Entry 7B1Y (X-ray diffraction, 2.12 A resolution); this record covers chains B and F of the 8 polymer chains in the assembly.

# Chain B
Molecule: DtxR family iron (Metal) dependent repressor
From: Saccharopolyspora erythraea (strain ATCC 11635 / DSM 40517 / JCM 4748 / NBRC 13426 / NCIMB 8594 / NRRL 2338)
UniProtKB: A0A2A9J1W2 (A0A2A9J1W2_SACEN); numbering as in UniProt (aligned over 1-231)
Chain sequence (233 residues; each row starts with the number of its first residue; numbers below 1 keep their minus sign (Gly-1 is residue -1)):
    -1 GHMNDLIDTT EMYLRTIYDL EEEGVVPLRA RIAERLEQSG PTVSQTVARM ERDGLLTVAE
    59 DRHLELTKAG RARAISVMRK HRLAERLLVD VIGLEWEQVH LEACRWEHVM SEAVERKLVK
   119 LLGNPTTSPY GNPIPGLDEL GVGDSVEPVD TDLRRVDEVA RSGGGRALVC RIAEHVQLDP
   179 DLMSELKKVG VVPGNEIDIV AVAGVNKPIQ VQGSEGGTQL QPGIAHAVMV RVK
Disordered / not traced: -1 to 1, 141-145
Sequence notes: expression tag (-1 to 0)
Modified / non-standard residues: Cys102 (3-sulfinoalanine; CSD)
Metal / ion sites: Co2+ site 1: Met10, Cys102, Glu105, His106; Co2+ site 2: His79, Glu83, His98, Glu172, Gln175

# Chain F
Molecule: consensus DNA-binding sequence
Sequence (30 nucleotides; each row starts with the number of its first residue):
     1 CGTACTTAGG TTAGGCTAAC CTAAGTCACG
Disordered / not traced: 30

# How chain B and chain F interact
Contacting residue pairs - 11 pairs, chain B then chain F:
  Leu26(B) - DG10(F)  phosphate contact
  Arg27(B) - DG10(F)  salt bridge to the phosphate
  Arg27(B) - DT11(F)  salt bridge to the phosphate
  Ala28(B) - DG9(F)  phosphate contact
  Ala28(B) - DG10(F)  hydrogen bond to the phosphate
  Arg29(B) - DG9(F)  salt bridge to the phosphate
  Pro39(B) - DT11(F)  base contact
  Pro39(B) - DT12(F)  base contact
  Ser42(B) - DT11(F)  hydrogen bond to the phosphate
  Arg60(B) - DG9(F)  phosphate contact
  Arg60(B) - DG10(F)  salt bridge to the phosphate
Also at the interface, not in a pair above, chain B (8 interface residues in all): Gly38
Also at the interface, not in a pair above, chain F (5 interface residues in all): DA13

# Summary
The interface between chain B and chain F involves 8 residues on one side and 5 on the other, with 2 hydrogen
bonds and 4 salt bridges. Among the polar pairs are Ala28(B)-DG10(F), Ser42(B)-DT11(F) and Arg27(B)-DG10(F).
Here chain B is DtxR family iron (Metal) dependent repressor (Saccharopolyspora erythraea (strain ATCC 11635 /
DSM 40517 / JCM 4748 / NBRC 13426 / NCIMB 8594 / NRRL 2338)) and chain F is consensus DNA-binding sequence.
Entry 7B1Y (DtxR-like iron-dependent regulator IdeR complexed with cobalt and its consensus DNA-binding
sequence) was determined by X-ray diffraction, deposited together with 7B1V, 7B20, 7B23, 7B24 and 7B25.
